PDB entry 5EYT | X-ray diffraction, 2.36 A resolution | chain A

== Chain A ==
Molecule: Adenylosuccinate lyase
From: Schistosoma mansoni
Notes: EC 4.3.2.2
UniProt: G4VQX9 (G4VQX9_SCHMA); residues 1-480 here = UniProt positions 1-480
Amino-acid sequence (497 residues; each row starts with the number of its first residue; numbers below 1 keep their minus sign (Met-16 is residue -16)):
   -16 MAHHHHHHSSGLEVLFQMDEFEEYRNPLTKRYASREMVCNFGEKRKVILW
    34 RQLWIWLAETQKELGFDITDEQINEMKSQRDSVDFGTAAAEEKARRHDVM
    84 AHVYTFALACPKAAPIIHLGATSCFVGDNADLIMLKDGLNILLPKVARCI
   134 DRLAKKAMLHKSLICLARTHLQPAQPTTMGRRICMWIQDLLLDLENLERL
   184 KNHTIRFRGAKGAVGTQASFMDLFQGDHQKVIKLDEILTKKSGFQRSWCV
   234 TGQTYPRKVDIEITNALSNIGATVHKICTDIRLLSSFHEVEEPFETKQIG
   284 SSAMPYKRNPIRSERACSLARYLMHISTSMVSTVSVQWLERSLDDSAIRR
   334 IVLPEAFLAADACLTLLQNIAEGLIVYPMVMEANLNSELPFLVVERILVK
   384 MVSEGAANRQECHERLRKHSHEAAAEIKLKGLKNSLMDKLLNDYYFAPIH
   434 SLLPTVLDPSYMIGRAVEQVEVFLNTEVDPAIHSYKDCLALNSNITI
Disordered / not traced: -16 to 2, 281-286
Sequence notes: initiating methionine (-16); expression tag (-15 to 0)
Swiss-Prot annotation at these positions:
  - active site (Proton donor/acceptor): His153, Ser284
  - binding site (AMP): Arg14, Tyr15, Arg79, His80, Asp81, Gln236, Arg298, Ser329, Arg333
  - binding site (fumarate): His80, Gln236, Ser285, Lys290, Asn292
  - binding site (N(6)-(1,2-dicarboxyethyl)-AMP): Gln236, Ser285, Lys290, Asn292, Arg324, Ser329, Arg333
Small-molecule neighbours: adenosine monophosphate (AMP): Arg14, Tyr15, Glu75, Arg79, His80, Asp81, Ser106, Cys107, His153, Gln236, Ile294, Arg298, Arg324, Leu326, Ser329, Ala330, Arg333

== Overview ==
Ligands of chain A: adenosine monophosphate. From UniProt: active-site residues His153 and Ser284, 9
AMP-binding residues, 5 fumarate-binding residues and 7 N(6)-(1,2-dicarboxyethyl)-AMP-binding residues.
Chain A is Adenylosuccinate lyase (Schistosoma mansoni); the structure, Crystal Structure of Adenylosuccinate
Lyase from Schistosoma mansoni in complex with AMP, was determined by X-ray diffraction together with 5EYV
from the same study.
